Entry 4X1K (X-ray diffraction, 3.50 A resolution); this record covers chains D and E of the 5 polymer chains in the assembly.

Chain D:
Protein: Tubulin beta chain
From: Ovis aries
Reference sequence: D0VWY9 (D0VWY9_SHEEP); the author numbering skips numbers that UniProt does not, so the offset changes along the chain: 1-44 = UniProt 1-44; 47-360 = UniProt 45-358; 369-455 = UniProt 359-445
Chain sequence (445 residues; row label = number of the first residue in the row; note: 10 numbers in that range are skipped by the numbering (no residue carries them; nothing is unmodelled there)):
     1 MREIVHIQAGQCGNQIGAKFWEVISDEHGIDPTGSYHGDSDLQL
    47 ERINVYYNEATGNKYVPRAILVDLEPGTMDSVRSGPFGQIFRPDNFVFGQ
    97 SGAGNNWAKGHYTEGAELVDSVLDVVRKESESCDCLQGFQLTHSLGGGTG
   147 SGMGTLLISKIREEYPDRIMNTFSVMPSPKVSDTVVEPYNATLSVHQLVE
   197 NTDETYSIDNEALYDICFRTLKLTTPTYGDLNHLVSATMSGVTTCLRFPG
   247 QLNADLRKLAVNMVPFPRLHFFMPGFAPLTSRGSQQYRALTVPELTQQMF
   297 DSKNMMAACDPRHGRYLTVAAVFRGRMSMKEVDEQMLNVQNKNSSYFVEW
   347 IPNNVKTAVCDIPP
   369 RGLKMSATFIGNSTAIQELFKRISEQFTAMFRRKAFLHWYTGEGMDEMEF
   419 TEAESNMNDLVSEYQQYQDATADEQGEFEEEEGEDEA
Unresolved in the structure: 1, 442-455
Residues lining bound ligands:
  - 3WZ (2-methyl-L-alanyl-N-[(3R,4S,5S)-1-{(2S)-2-[(1R,2R)-3-{[(1S)-1-carboxy-2-phenylethyl]amino}-1-methoxy-2-methyl-3-oxopropyl]pyrrolidin-1-yl}-3-methoxy-5-methyl-1-oxoheptan-4-yl]-N-methyl-L-valinamide): Gln11, Gln15, Lys176, Val177, Asp179, Tyr210, Pro222, Thr223, Tyr224, Gly225, Leu227, Asn228, Arg278
  - GDP (guanosine-5'-diphosphate): Ala9, Gly10, Gln11, Cys12, Gln15, Ile16, Asp69, Ala99, Asn101, Ser140, Gly142, Gly143, Gly144, Thr145, Gly146, Val171, Pro173, Val177, Ser178, Glu183, Asn206, Tyr224, Asn228
  - colchicine (LOC; N-[(7S)-1,2,3,10-tetramethoxy-9-oxo-6,7-dihydro-5H-benzo[d]heptalen-7-yl]ethanamide): Val238, Cys241, Leu242, Leu248, Ala250, Asp251, Lys254, Leu255, Asn258, Met259, Thr314, Val315, Ala316, Val318, Asn350, Lys352, Ala354, Ile378

Chain E:
Protein: Stathmin-4
From: Rattus norvegicus
Reference sequence: P63043 (STMN4_RAT); residues 5-145 here correspond to UniProt positions 49-189 (UniProt number = residue number + 44)
Chain sequence (142 residues; each row starts with the number of its first residue):
     4 ADMEVIELNKATSGQSWEVILKPPSFDGVPEFNASLPRRRDPSLEEIQKK
    54 LEAAEERRKYQEAELLKHLAEKREHEREVIQKAIEENNNFIKMAKEKLAQ
   104 KMESNKENREAHLAAMLERLQEKDKHAEEVRKNKELKEEASR
Unresolved in the structure: 4-8, 35-44, 142-145
Sequence notes: expression tag (4); engineered mutation Ala14 (Cys58 in P63043), Trp20 (Phe64 in P63043)
Curated features (UniProtKB/Swiss-Prot):
  - modified residue: Ser46 (Phosphoserine)

How chain D and chain E interact:
Contacting residue pairs (25):
  Tyr108(D) with Lys126(E); His129(E); Ala130(E), hydrophobic; Val133(E), hydrophobic; Arg134(E), hydrogen bond (backbone-side chain)
  Thr109(D) with Lys137(E)
  Glu110(D) with Lys137(E), salt bridge
  Ala112(D) with Arg134(E)
  Ser155(D) with Leu123(E)
  Glu159(D) with Leu120(E); Leu123(E); Gln124(E), hydrogen bond; Asp127(E)
  Pro162(D) with Leu120(E), hydrophobic
  Thr409(D) with Lys140(E)
  Gly410(D) with Lys137(E)
  Glu411(D) with Val133(E); Lys137(E), salt bridge
  Gly412(D) with Val133(E); Asn136(E), hydrogen bond (backbone-side chain); Lys137(E)
  Met413(D) with Val133(E)
  Asp414(D) with His129(E), salt bridge
  Glu417(D) with Lys126(E), salt bridge; His129(E), salt bridge
Also at the interface, not in a pair above, chain D (18 interface residues in all): Lys156, Arg158, His192, Glu420
Also at the interface, not in a pair above, chain E (13 interface residues in all): Met119

Summary:
The interface between chain D and chain E involves 18 residues on one side and 13 on the other; the contacts
include 3 hydrogen bonds and 5 salt bridges. Among the polar pairs are Glu110(D)-Lys137(E),
Glu411(D)-Lys137(E) and Asp414(D)-His129(E).
Chain D is Tubulin beta chain (Ovis aries) and chain E is Stathmin-4 (Rattus norvegicus); the structure,
Discovery of cytotoxic Dolastatin 10 analogs with N-terminal modifications, was determined by X-ray
diffraction, deposited together with 4X1I, 4X1Y and 4X20.
